7BIN - chains F and G of the 56 polymer chains in the assembly; structure by electron microscopy, 3.20 A resolution.

# Chain F
Molecule: Flagellar biosynthetic protein FliR
Organism: Salmonella enterica subsp. enterica serovar Typhi
Reference sequence: A0A3U0BCQ2 (A0A3U0BCQ2_SALET); numbering as in UniProt (aligned over 1-264)
Chain sequence (264 residues; each row starts with the number of its first residue):
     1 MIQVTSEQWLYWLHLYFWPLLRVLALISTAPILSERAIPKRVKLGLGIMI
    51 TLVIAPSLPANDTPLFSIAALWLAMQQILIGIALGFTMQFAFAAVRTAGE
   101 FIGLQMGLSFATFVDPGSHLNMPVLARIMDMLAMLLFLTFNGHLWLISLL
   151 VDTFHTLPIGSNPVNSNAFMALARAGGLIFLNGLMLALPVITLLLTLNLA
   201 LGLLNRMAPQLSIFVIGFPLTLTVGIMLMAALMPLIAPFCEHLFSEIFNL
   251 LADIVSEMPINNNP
Not modelled in the structure: 1-4, 263-264

# Chain G
Molecule: Flagellar biosynthetic protein FliQ
Organism: Salmonella enterica subsp. enterica serovar Typhi
Reference sequence: A0A3Y0WXN7 (A0A3Y0WXN7_SALET); residues 1-89 here = UniProt positions 1-89
Chain sequence (89 residues; each row starts with the number of its first residue):
     1 MTPESVMMMGTEAMKVALALAAPLLLVALITGLIISILQAATQINEMTLS
    51 FIPKIVAVFIAIIVAGPWMLNLLLDYVRTLFSNLPYIIG

# Chain F / chain G interface
Contacting residue pairs (32; chain F residue first):
  Leu132(F) - Val6(G)
  Leu135(F) - Met1(G)  hydrophobic
  Leu135(F) - Val6(G)  hydrophobic
  Leu135(F) - Met9(G)  hydrophobic
  Leu136(F) - Pro3(G)  hydrophobic
  Leu136(F) - Val6(G)  hydrophobic
  Leu136(F) - Met7(G)  hydrophobic
  Thr139(F) - Met1(G)
  Gln210(F) - Gln39(G)
  Gln210(F) - Asn45(G)
  Leu211(F) - Ser36(G)
  Ser212(F) - Met47(G)
  Phe214(F) - Lys54(G)
  Val215(F) - Gly32(G)
  Val215(F) - Ser50(G)
  Val215(F) - Lys54(G)
  Ile216(F) - Leu29(G)
  Ile216(F) - Leu33(G)  hydrophobic
  Ile216(F) - Ser36(G)
  Pro219(F) - Leu25(G)
  Leu220(F) - Leu29(G)  hydrophobic
  Leu222(F) - Leu25(G)  hydrophobic
  Thr223(F) - Leu25(G)
  Ile226(F) - Met14(G)
  Ile226(F) - Leu18(G)  hydrophobic
  Met229(F) - Met14(G)  hydrophobic
  Ala230(F) - Met14(G)  hydrophobic
  Met233(F) - Met7(G)
  Met233(F) - Thr11(G)
  Met233(F) - Met14(G)  hydrophobic
  Pro234(F) - Thr11(G)
  Ala237(F) - Met7(G)  hydrophobic
Also at the interface, not in a pair above, chain F (21 interface residues in all): Met227
Also at the interface, not in a pair above, chain G (22 interface residues in all): Gly10, Ala28, Ala40, Gln43

# Overview
Chain F and chain G form an interface of 21 and 22 residues respectively.
Here chain F is Flagellar biosynthetic protein FliR and chain G is Flagellar biosynthetic protein FliQ, both
from Salmonella enterica subsp. enterica serovar Typhi. Entry 7BIN (Salmonella export gate and rod refined in
focussed C1 map) was determined by electron microscopy together with 7BGL, 7BHQ, 7BJ2, 7BK0 and 7NVG from the
same study.
